PDB entry 8FRJ | X-ray diffraction, 1.57 A resolution | chain A

Chain A:
Protein: Transcription factor ETV6, Guanine-N7 methyltransferase nsp14 chimera
Organism: Severe acute respiratory syndrome coronavirus 2
Notes: EC 2.1.1.56, 3.1.13.-
UniProtKB: chimeric construct of P41212, P0DTD1: residues 2-78 from P41212 (ETV6_HUMAN) positions 47-123 (UniProt number = residue number + 45); residues 300-508 from P0DTD1 positions 6225-6433 (UniProt number = residue number + 5925)
Chain sequence (309 residues; row label = number of the first residue in the row; note: 218 numbers in that range are skipped by the numbering (no residue carries them; nothing is unmodelled there)):
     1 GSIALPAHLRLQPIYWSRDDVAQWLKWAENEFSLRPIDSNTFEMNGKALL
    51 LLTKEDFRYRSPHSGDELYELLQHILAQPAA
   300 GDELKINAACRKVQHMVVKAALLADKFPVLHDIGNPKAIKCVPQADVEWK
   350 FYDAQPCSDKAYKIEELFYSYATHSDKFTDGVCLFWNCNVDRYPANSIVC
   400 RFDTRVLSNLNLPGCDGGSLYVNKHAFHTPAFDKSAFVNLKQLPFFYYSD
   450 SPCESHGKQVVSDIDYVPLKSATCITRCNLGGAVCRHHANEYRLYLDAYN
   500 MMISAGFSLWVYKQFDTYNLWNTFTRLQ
Not modelled in the structure: 1-4, 403-432, 456-465, 527
Differences from the reference sequence: expression tag (1, 509-527); engineered mutation Ala-4 (Arg49 in P41212), Glu-67 (Val112 in P41212), Ala-77 (Lys122 in P41212); linker (79-81)
Bound ions: Zn2+: Cys-452, Cys-477, Cys-484, His-487
Ligand contacts: AW2 (5-bromo-7-{5-[(3-{[(4-tert-butylphenyl)carbamoyl]amino}propyl)(propan-2-yl)amino]-5-deoxy-beta-D-ribofuranosyl}-7H-pyrrolo[2,3-d]pyrimidin-4-amine): Ile-305, Ile-332, Gly-333, Pro-335, Asp-352, Ala-353, Gln-354, Leu-366, Phe-367, Tyr-368, Trp-385, Asn-386, Cys-387, Asn-388, Val-389, Phe-401, Ala-504, Phe-506
What the authors report for this chain:
  - conformationally variable residues (side-chain flip): Arg-310
  - binding site for AW2: Ile-305, Asn-306, Asp-352, Ala-353, Gln-354, Phe-367, Tyr-368, Asn-386, Cys-387, Asn-388, Val-389, Phe-401, Ala-504, Phe-506

Summary:
Chain A binds compound AW2. The Zn2+ site is built by Cys-452, Cys-477, Cys-484 and His-487. The paper reports
a binding site for AW2 at Ile-305, Asn-306 and Asp-352 among others; conformational variability at Arg-310.
Chain A is Transcription factor ETV6, Guanine-N7 methyltransferase nsp14 chimera (Severe acute respiratory
syndrome coronavirus 2); the structure, Structure of nsp14 N7-MethylTransferase domain fused with TELSAM bound
to SGC0946, was determined by X-ray diffraction, deposited together with 8FRK.
